PDB entry 9MW0 | electron microscopy, 3.37 A resolution | chains E and H of the 6 polymer chains in the assembly

[Chain E]
Molecule: MmpL5 protein
Source organism: Mycolicibacterium smegmatis
Reference sequence: A0QS80 (A0QS80_MYCS2); residue numbers follow UniProt; this construct covers 1-967
Sequence (967 residues; each row starts with the number of its first residue):
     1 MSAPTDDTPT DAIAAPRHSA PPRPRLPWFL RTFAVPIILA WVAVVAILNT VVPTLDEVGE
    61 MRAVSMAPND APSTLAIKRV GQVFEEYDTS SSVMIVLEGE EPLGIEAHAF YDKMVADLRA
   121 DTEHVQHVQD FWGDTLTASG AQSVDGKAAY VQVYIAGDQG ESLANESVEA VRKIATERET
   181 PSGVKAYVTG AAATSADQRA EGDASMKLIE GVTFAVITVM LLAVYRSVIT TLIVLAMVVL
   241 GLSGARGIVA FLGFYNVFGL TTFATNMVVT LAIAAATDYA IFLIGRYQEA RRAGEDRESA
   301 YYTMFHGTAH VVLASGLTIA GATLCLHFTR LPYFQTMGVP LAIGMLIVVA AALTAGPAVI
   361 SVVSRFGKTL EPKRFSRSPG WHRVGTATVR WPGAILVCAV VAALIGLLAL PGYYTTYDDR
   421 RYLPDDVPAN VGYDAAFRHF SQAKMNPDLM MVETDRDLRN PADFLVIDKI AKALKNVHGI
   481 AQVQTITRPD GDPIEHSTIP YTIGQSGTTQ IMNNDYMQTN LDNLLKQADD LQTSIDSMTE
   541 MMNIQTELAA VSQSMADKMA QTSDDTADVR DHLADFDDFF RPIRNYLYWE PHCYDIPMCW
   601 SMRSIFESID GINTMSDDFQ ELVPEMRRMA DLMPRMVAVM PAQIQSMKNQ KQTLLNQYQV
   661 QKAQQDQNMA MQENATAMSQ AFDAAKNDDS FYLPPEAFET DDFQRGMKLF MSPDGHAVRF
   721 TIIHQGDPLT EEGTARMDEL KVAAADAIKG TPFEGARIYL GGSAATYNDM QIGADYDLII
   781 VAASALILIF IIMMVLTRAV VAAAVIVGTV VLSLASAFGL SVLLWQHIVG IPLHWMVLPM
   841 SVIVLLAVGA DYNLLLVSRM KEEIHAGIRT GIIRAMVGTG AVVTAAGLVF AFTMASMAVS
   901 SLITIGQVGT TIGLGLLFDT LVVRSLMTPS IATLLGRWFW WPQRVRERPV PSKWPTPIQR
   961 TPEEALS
Disordered / not traced: 1-21, 504-655, 958-967
Small-molecule neighbours: 4'-phosphopantetheine (PNS): Trp938, Trp941, Arg944

[Chain H]
Molecule: Meromycolate extension acyl carrier protein
Source organism: Mycolicibacterium smegmatis
Reference sequence: A0R0B3 (ACPM_MYCS2); residues 1-99 here = UniProt positions 1-99
Sequence (99 residues; each row starts with the number of its first residue):
     1 MAATQEEIIA GLAEIIEEVT GIEPSEVTPE KSFVDDLDID SLSMVEIAVQ TEDKYGVKIP
    61 DEDLAGLRTV GDVVAYIQKL EEENPEAAAA LREKFAADQ
Disordered / not traced: 1-2, 82-99
UniProt features mapped onto this chain:
  - modified residue: Ser41 (O-(pantetheine 4'-phosphoryl)serine)
  - cross-link: Lys79 (Isoglutamyl lysine isopeptide (Lys-Gln) (interchain with Q-Cter in protein Pup))

[How chain E and chain H interact]
Residue-residue contacts (36; chain E residue first):
  Arg377(E) - Thr20(H)  hydrogen bond (side chain-backbone)
  Arg377(E) - Gly21(H)
  His382(E) - Glu46(H)
  Arg383(E) - Asp40(H)  salt bridge
  Arg383(E) - Leu42(H)
  Thr386(E) - Glu46(H)
  Arg390(E) - Val49(H)
  Arg390(E) - Ile59(H)  hydrogen bond (side chain-backbone)
  Arg390(E) - Asp61(H)  salt bridge
  Trp391(E) - Asp61(H)  hydrogen bond
  Gly867(E) - Asp53(H)
  Ile868(E) - Asp53(H)
  Arg869(E) - Val49(H)
  Arg869(E) - Asp53(H)
  Thr870(E) - Gln50(H)
  Thr870(E) - Asp53(H)
  Ile873(E) - Glu46(H)
  Arg874(E) - Glu18(H)  salt bridge
  Arg874(E) - Gln50(H)
  Arg948(E) - Glu52(H)  salt bridge
  Arg948(E) - Asp53(H)
  Pro949(E) - Asp53(H)
  Pro951(E) - Lys54(H)
  Pro951(E) - Tyr55(H)
  Ser952(E) - Lys54(H)  hydrogen bond (backbone-backbone)
  Ser952(E) - Tyr55(H)
  Lys953(E) - Tyr55(H)
  Trp954(E) - Ala3(H)
  Trp954(E) - Glu7(H)
  Trp954(E) - Ile8(H)  hydrophobic
  Trp954(E) - Tyr55(H)  hydrophobic
  Trp954(E) - Ile77(H)  hydrophobic
  Pro955(E) - Glu7(H)
  Pro955(E) - Tyr55(H)
  Pro957(E) - Glu6(H)
  Pro957(E) - Glu7(H)
Also at the interface, not in a pair above, chain E (24 interface residues in all): Val389, Glu947, Val950, Thr956
Also at the interface, not in a pair above, chain H (30 interface residues in all): Ala10, Gly11, Leu12, Glu17, Val19, Val45, Thr51, Gly56, Val57, Pro60, Leu64

[In short]
24 residues of chain E and 30 residues of chain H are in contact, with 4 hydrogen bonds and 4 salt bridges.
Polar contacts include Arg383(E)-Asp40(H), Arg390(E)-Asp61(H) and Arg874(E)-Glu18(H). Chain E binds
4'-phosphopantetheine.
Here chain E is MmpL5 protein and chain H is Meromycolate extension acyl carrier protein, both from
Mycolicibacterium smegmatis. Entry 9MW0 (Bipartite complex of MmpL5-AcpM from Mycolicibacterium smegmatis) was
determined by electron microscopy.
